6NMI - chains A and D of the 8 polymer chains in the assembly; structure by electron microscopy, 3.70 A resolution.

# Chain A
Protein: General transcription and DNA repair factor IIH helicase subunit XPB
From: Homo sapiens
Notes: EC 3.6.4.12
Sequence (653 residues; each row starts with the number of its first residue; note: 44 numbers in that range are skipped by the numbering (no residue carries them; nothing is unmodelled there); X marks 18 residues of unknown identity (built as UNK)):
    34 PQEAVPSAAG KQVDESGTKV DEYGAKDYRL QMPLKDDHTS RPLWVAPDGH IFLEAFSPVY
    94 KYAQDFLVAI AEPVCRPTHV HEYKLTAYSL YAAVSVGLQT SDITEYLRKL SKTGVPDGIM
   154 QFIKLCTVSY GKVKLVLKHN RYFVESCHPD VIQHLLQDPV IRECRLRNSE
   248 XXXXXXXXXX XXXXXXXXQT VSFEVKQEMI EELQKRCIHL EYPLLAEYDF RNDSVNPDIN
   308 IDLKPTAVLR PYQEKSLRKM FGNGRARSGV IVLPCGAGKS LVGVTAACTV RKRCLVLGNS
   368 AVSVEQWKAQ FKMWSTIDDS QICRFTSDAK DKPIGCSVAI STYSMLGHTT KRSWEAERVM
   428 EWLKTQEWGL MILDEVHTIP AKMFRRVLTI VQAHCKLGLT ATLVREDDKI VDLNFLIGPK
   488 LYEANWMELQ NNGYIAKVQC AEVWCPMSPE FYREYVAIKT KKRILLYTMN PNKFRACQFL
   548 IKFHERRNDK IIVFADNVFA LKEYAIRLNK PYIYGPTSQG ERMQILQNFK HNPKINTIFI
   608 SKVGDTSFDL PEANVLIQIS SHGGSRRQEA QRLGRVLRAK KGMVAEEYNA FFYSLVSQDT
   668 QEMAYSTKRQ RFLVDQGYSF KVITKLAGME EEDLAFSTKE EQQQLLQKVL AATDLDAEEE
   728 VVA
Reported in the primary citation:
  - disease-associated variants - T119P: decreased stability (proposed by the authors, not directly observed)

# Chain D
Protein: General transcription factor IIH subunit 4,  p52
From: Homo sapiens
UniProt: Q92759 (TF2H4_HUMAN); residues 1-462 here = UniProt positions 1-462
Sequence (462 residues; row label = number of the first residue in the row):
     1 MESTPSRGLN RVHLQCRNLQ EFLGGLSPGV LDRLYGHPAT CLAVFRELPS LAKNWVMRML
    61 FLEQPLPQAA VALWVKKEFS KAQEESTGLL SGLRIWHTQL LPGGLQGLIL NPIFRQNLRI
   121 ALLGGGKAWS DDTSQLGPDK HARDVPSLDK YAEERWEVVL HFMVGSPSAA VSQDLAQLLS
   181 QAGLMKSTEP GEPPCITSAG FQFLLLDTPA QLWYFMLQYL QTAQSRGMDL VEILSFLFQL
   241 SFSTLGKDYS VEGMSDSLLN FLQHLREFGL VFQRKRKSRR YYPTRLAINL SSGVSGAGGT
   301 VHQPGFIVVE TNYRLYAYTE SELQIALIAL FSEMLYRFPN MVVAQVTRES VQQAIASGIT
   361 AQQIIHFLRT RAHPVMLKQT PVLPPTITDQ IRLWELERDR LRFTEGVLYN QFLSQVDFEL
   421 LLAHARELGV LVFENSAKRL MVVTPAGHSD VKRFWKRQKH SS
Not modelled in the structure: 1-6, 459-462

# Interface between chain A and chain D
Pairs across the interface (59):
  Asp54(A) with Arg337(D), salt bridge
  Tyr56(A) with Ile325(D); Met334(D), hydrogen bond; Arg337(D)
  Gly57(A) with Met334(D)
  Ala58(A) with Met334(D); Leu335(D)
  Lys59(A) with Leu335(D), hydrogen bond (backbone-backbone); Tyr336(D); Arg337(D), hydrogen bond (backbone-backbone)
  Asp60(A) with Arg337(D), salt bridge
  Tyr61(A) with Tyr336(D), hydrophobic; Arg337(D), hydrogen bond (backbone-backbone)
  Arg62(A) with Glu320(D), salt bridge; Ile325(D); Arg337(D)
  Met65(A) with Phe338(D), hydrophobic
  Leu67(A) with Pro339(D), hydrophobic
  His71(A) with Asn340(D)
  Trp77(A) with Tyr318(D); Phe338(D), hydrophobic; Met341(D), hydrophobic
  Ala79(A) with Tyr336(D), hydrophobic; Phe338(D), hydrophobic
  Asp81(A) with Tyr336(D), hydrogen bond
  His83(A) with Tyr336(D)
  Phe85(A) with Tyr336(D), hydrophobic; Phe338(D), hydrophobic; Met341(D), hydrophobic; Val343(D), hydrophobic
  Glu87(A) with Tyr318(D)
  Phe89(A) with Tyr318(D); Val375(D), hydrophobic
  Cys108(A) with Asn312(D)
  Pro110(A) with Glu310(D); Asn312(D)
  His112(A) with Val308(D); Glu310(D); Val375(D); Met376(D); Gln379(D), hydrogen bond
  Val113(A) with Glu310(D), hydrogen bond (backbone-side chain); Tyr316(D), hydrophobic; Tyr318(D)
  Glu115(A) with Arg314(D), salt bridge
  Trp511(A) with Leu393(D), hydrophobic; Glu397(D)
  Asp666(A) with Arg400(D), salt bridge
  Met670(A) with Glu397(D)
  Thr674(A) with Arg348(D), hydrogen bond
  Gln677(A) with Tyr313(D), hydrogen bond; Gln390(D), hydrogen bond
  Arg678(A) with Thr347(D)
  Val681(A) with Thr311(D); Asn312(D)
  Phe687(A) with Thr386(D), hydrogen bond (backbone-side chain)
  Val689(A) with Gln390(D); Leu393(D), hydrophobic
  Thr691(A) with Leu393(D)
Interface residues without a listed pair, chain A (37 interface residues in all): Thr111, Lys145, Thr146, Lys688
Interface residues without a listed pair, chain D (31 interface residues in all): Ala329, His373

# Summary
37 residues of chain A face 31 of chain D across their interface; the contacts include 11 hydrogen bonds and 5
salt bridges. Polar pairs include Asp54(A)-Arg337(D), Asp60(A)-Arg337(D) and Arg62(A)-Glu320(D). From the
paper: T119P of chain A reduces stability.
Here chain A is General transcription and DNA repair factor IIH helicase subunit XPB and chain D is General
transcription factor IIH subunit 4,  p52, both from Homo sapiens. Entry 6NMI (Cryo-EM structure of the human
TFIIH core complex) was determined by electron microscopy.
